Entry 7K0A (X-ray diffraction, 2.00 A resolution); this record covers chain A.

Chain A:
Protein: Puromycin N-acetyltransferase
Organism: Streptomyces alboniger
Notes: EC 2.3.-.-
UniProt: P13249 (PUAC_STRAD); numbering as in UniProt (aligned over 2-199)
Chain sequence (208 residues; each row starts with the number of its first residue; numbers below 1 keep their minus sign (Met-1 is residue -1)):
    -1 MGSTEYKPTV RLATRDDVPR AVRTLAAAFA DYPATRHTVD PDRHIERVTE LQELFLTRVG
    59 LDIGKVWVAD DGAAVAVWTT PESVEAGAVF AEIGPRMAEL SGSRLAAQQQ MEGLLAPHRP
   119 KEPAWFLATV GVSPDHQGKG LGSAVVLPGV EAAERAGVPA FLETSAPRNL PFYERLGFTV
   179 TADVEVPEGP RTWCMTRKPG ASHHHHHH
Unresolved in the structure: -1 to 4, 201-206
Differences from the reference sequence: initiating methionine (-1); expression tag (0-1, 200-206)
Ligand contacts:
  - coenzyme A (COA): Ala26, Phe27, Tyr30, Val128, Gly129, Val130, Gln135, Gly136, Lys137, Gly138, Leu139, Gly140, Ser141, Glu161, Thr162, Arg166, Asn167, Pro169, Phe170, Tyr171, Arg173
  - N-Acetylpuromycin (VQ1): Phe27, Tyr30, Thr33, Leu49, Gln50, Phe53, Thr77, Ala84, Phe88, Met95, Glu110, Arg117, Phe124, Leu125, Ala126, Thr127, Val128, Leu160, Glu161, Tyr171
From the paper describing this entry:
  - catalytic residues: Tyr171
  - mutagenesis - Y30F, A142D, L145D, Y171F: decreased catalytic activity
  - mutagenesis - Y171F: increased expression
  - mutagenesis - N167A: increased catalytic activity
  - binding site for coenzyme A: Asn167, Tyr171
  - mutagenesis - E152Q: unchanged catalytic activity
  - mutagenesis - T77S: decreased catalytic activity on puromycin
  - mutagenesis - T77S: decreased stability
  - binding site for N-Acetylpuromycin: Thr77, Glu161

Overview:
Bound to chain A: N-Acetylpuromycin and coenzyme A. The paper reports the catalytic residue Tyr171; Y30F,
A142D and L145D, among others, reduce catalytic activity; 7 substitutions were tested in all.
Chain A is Puromycin N-acetyltransferase (Streptomyces alboniger); the structure, Puromycin
N-acetyltransferase in complex with acetylated puromycin and CoA, was determined by X-ray diffraction (same
publication as 7K09).
